7TKR - chains A and E of the 27 polymer chains in the assembly; structure by electron microscopy, 6.50 A resolution (low resolution: residue-level contacts below are approximate; hydrogen-bond / salt-bridge calls are withheld).

== Chain A ==
Protein: ATP synthase subunit alpha
Organism: Saccharomyces cerevisiae
UniProt: P07251 (ATPA_YEAST); residues 1-510 here correspond to UniProt positions 36-545 (UniProt number = residue number + 35)
Amino-acid sequence (510 residues; numbered 1 to 510; the number before each row is that of its first residue):
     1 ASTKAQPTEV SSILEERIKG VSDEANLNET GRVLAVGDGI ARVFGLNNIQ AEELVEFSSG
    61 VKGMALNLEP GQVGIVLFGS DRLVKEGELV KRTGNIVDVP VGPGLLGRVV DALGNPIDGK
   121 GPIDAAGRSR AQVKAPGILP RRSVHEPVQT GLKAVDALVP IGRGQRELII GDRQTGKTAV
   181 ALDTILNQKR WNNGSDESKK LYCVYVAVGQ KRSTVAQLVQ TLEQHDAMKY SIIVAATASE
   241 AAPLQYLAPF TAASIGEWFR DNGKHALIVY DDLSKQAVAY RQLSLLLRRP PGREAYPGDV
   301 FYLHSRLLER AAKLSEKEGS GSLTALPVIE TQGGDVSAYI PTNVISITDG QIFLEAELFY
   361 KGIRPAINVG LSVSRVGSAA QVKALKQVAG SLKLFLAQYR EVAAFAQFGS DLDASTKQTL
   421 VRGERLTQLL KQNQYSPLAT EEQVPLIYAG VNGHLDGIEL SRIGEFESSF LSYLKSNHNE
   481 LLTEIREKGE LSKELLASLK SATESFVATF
Disordered / not traced: 1-8, 408-409, 510
Curated features (UniProtKB/Swiss-Prot):
  - binding site (ATP): G171 to T178
  - site: S372 (Required for activity)
  - modified residue (Phosphoserine): S22, S143

== Chain E ==
Protein: ATP synthase subunit beta
Organism: Saccharomyces cerevisiae
Notes: EC 7.1.2.2
UniProt: P00830 (ATPB_YEAST); residues 1-478 here correspond to UniProt positions 34-511 (UniProt number = residue number + 33)
Amino-acid sequence (478 residues; row label = number of the first residue in the row):
     1 ASAAQSTPIT GKVTAVIGAI VDVHFEQSEL PAILNALEIK TPQGKLVLEV AQHLGENTVR
    61 TIAMDGTEGL VRGEKVLDTG GPISVPVGRE TLGRIINVIG EPIDERGPIK SKLRKPIHAD
   121 PPSFAEQSTS AEILETGIKV VDLLAPYARG GKIGLFGGAG VGKTVFIQEL INNIAKAHGG
   181 FSVFTGVGER TREGNDLYRE MKETGVINLE GESKVALVFG QMNEPPGARA RVALTGLTIA
   241 EYFRDEEGQD VLLFIDNIFR FTQAGSEVSA LLGRIPSAVG YQPTLATDMG LLQERITTTK
   301 KGSVTSVQAV YVPADDLTDP APATTFAHLD ATTVLSRGIS ELGIYPAVDP LDSKSRLLDA
   361 AVVGQEHYDV ASKVQETLQT YKSLQDIIAI LGMDELSEQD KLTVERARKI QRFLSQPFAV
   421 AEVFTGIPGK LVRLKDTVAS FKAVLEGKYD NIPEHAFYMV GGIEDVVAKA EKLAAEAN
Disordered / not traced: 1-6, 476-478
Curated features (UniProtKB/Swiss-Prot):
  - binding site (ATP): G157 to T164
  - modified residue: T79 (Phosphothreonine), T204 (Phosphothreonine), S340 (Phosphoserine)

== Interface between chain A and chain E ==
Pairs across the interface (18; chain A residue first):
  N47(A) - R72(E)
  I49(A) - L70(E)
  I49(A) - V71(E)
  I49(A) - R72(E)
  Q50(A) - L70(E)
  A51(A) - G69(E)
  A51(A) - L70(E)
  L68(A) - A15(E)
  L68(A) - V16(E)
  P291(A) - V279(E)
  G292(A) - V279(E)
  R293(A) - V279(E)
  S305(A) - M222(E)
  R306(A) - M222(E)
  S337(A) - P313(E)
  S337(A) - A314(E)
  A338(A) - P313(E)
  G370(A) - E341(E)
Other interface residues (no listed pair), chain A (19 interface residues in all): L66, N67, P70, I138, L139, Y339
Other interface residues (no listed pair), chain E (18 interface residues in all): T14, I17, G18, E68, I103, T191, N223

== Overview ==
19 residues of chain A and 18 residues of chain E are in contact. UniProt lists 8 ATP-binding residues on
chain A; 8 ATP-binding residues on chain E.
Chain A is ATP synthase subunit alpha and chain E is ATP synthase subunit beta, both from Saccharomyces
cerevisiae; the structure, Yeast ATP synthase State 3catalytic(d) with 10 mM ATP backbone model, was
determined by electron microscopy (same publication as 7TJS, 7TJT, 7TJU, 7TJV, 7TJW, 7TJX and 30 further
entries).
